5M8H - chains B and G of the 8 polymer chains in the assembly; structure by X-ray diffraction, 2.34 A resolution.

# Chain B
Name: ATP phosphoribosyltransferase regulatory subunit
From: Psychrobacter arcticus (strain DSM 17307 / 273-4)
Reference sequence: Q4FTX3 (HISZ_PSYA2); residues 1-387 here = UniProt positions 1-387
Chain sequence (388 residues; each row starts with the number of its first residue; numbering starts at 0):
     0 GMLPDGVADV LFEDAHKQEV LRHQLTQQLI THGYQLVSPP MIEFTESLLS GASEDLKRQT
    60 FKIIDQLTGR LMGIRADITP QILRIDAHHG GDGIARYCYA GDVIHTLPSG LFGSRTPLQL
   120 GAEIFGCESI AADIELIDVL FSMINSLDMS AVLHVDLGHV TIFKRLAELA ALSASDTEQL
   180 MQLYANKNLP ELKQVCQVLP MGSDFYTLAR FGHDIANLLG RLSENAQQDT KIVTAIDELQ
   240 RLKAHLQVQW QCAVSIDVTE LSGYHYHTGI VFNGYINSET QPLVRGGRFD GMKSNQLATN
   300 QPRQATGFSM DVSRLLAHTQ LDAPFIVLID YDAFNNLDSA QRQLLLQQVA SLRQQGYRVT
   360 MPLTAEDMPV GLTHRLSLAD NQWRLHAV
Disordered / not traced: 291-300
Differences from the reference sequence: expression tag (0)
Ion coordination: Sr2+ site 1: D76, T78; Sr2+ site 2 near N144 (its only coordinating residue here)
What the authors report for this chain:
  - self-association interface (contacts with another copy of this molecule): R352 to V369

# Chain G
Name: ATP phosphoribosyltransferase
From: Psychrobacter arcticus (strain DSM 17307 / 273-4)
Notes: EC 2.4.2.17
Reference sequence: Q4FQF7 (HIS1_PSYA2); residue numbers follow UniProt; this construct covers 1-231
Chain sequence (232 residues; numbered 0 to 231; the number before each row is that of its first residue; numbering starts at 0):
     0 GMTEVTNSLP TSGLLNEAND EFLGLTLALS KGRILEETMP LLRAAGVELL EDPEASRKLI
    60 FPTSNPNVRV LILRASDVPT YVEHGAADFG VAGKDVLLEH GANHVYELLD LKIAQCKLMT
   120 AGVKDAPLPN RRLRIATKYV NVARAYFASQ GQQVDVIKLY GSMELAPLVG LGDLIVDVVD
   180 TGNTLRANGL EARDHICDVS SRLIVNQVSY KRKFALLEPI LDSFKNSINS TS
Disordered / not traced: 0-20, 228-231
Differences from the reference sequence: expression tag (0)

# How chain B and chain G interact
Residue-residue contacts (6):
  G0(B) with A147(G)
  D4(B) with R143(G), salt bridge
  F111(B) with R133(G); D154(G); V155(G); I156(G), hydrophobic
Also at the interface, not in a pair above, chain B (4 interface residues in all): M1

# Summary
The interface between chain B and chain G involves 4 residues on one side and 6 on the other, with 1 salt
bridge. The salt-bridged pair is D4(B)-R143(G). D76(B) and T78(B) coordinate Sr2+ site 1. From the paper: a
self-association interface involving R352(B).
Here chain B is ATP phosphoribosyltransferase regulatory subunit and chain G is ATP phosphoribosyltransferase,
both from Psychrobacter arcticus (strain DSM 17307 / 273-4). Entry 5M8H (ATP phosphoribosyltransferase (HisZG
ATPPRT) from Psychrobacter arcticus) was determined by X-ray diffraction.
